PDB entry 5VZ7 | X-ray diffraction, 1.55 A resolution | chains A and D of the 4 polymer chains in the assembly

[Chain A]
Name: DNA-directed DNA/RNA polymerase mu
From: Homo sapiens
Notes: EC 2.7.7.7
UniProtKB: Q9NP87 (DPOLM_HUMAN); residue numbers follow UniProt; this construct covers 134-397, 410-494
Sequence (354 residues; each row starts with the number of its first residue; note: 12 numbers in that range are skipped by the numbering (no residue carries them; nothing is unmodelled there)):
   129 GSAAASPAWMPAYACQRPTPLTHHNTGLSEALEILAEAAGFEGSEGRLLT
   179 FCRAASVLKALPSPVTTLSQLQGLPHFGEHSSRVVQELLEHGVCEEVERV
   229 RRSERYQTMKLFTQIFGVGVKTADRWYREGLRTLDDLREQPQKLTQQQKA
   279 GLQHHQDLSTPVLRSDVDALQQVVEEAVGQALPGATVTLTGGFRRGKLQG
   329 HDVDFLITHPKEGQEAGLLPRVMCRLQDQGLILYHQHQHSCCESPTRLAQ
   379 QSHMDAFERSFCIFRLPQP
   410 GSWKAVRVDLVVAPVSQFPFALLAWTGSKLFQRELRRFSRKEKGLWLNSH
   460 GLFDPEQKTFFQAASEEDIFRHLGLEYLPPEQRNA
Unresolved in the structure: 129-137, 366-383
Construct notes: expression tag (129-133); linker (410); engineered mutation Ala433 (Gly in Q9NP87)
UniProt features mapped onto this chain:
  - region: Arg323 to Asp332 (Involved in ssDNA binding)
  - binding site (Mg(2+)): Asp330, Asp332, Asp418
Metal / ion sites: Na+: Thr241, Ile243, Val246 (shared with 1 residue of chain P); Mg2+ site 1: Asp330, Asp332, Asp418 (together with 2KH) (shared with 1 residue of chain P); Mg2+ site 2: Asp330, Asp332 (together with 2KH)
Residues lining bound ligands: 2KH (5'-O-[(S)-hydroxy{[(S)-hydroxy(phosphonooxy)phosphoryl]amino}phosphoryl]uridine): Gly319, Gly320, Arg323, Lys325, Gln327, Gly328, His329, Asp330, Asp332, Asp418, Ala433, Trp434, Thr435, Gly436, Ser437, Lys438, Gln441
What the authors report for this chain:
  - conformationally variable residues (side-chain flip): Trp434
  - mutagenesis - H329A (27-fold), W434A (23-fold), W434H (8.8-fold): decreased catalytic activity
  - mutagenesis - W434A (Kd 79.1 uM), W434H (Kd 61.1 uM): decreased binding to UTP

[Chain D]
Molecule: 4-nt DNA strand
Sequence (4 nucleotides; each row starts with the number of its first residue):
     1 GCCG

[Chain A / chain D interface]
Pairs across the interface (17; chain A residue first):
  Ala140(A) - DG4(D)  phosphate contact
  Gly174(A) - DG1(D)  hydrogen bond to the base
  Arg175(A) - DG1(D)  salt bridge to the phosphate
  Thr178(A) - DG1(D)  hydrogen bond to the base
  Thr178(A) - DC2(D)  sugar contact
  Phe179(A) - DG1(D)  sugar contact
  Leu202(A) - DC3(D)  phosphate contact
  Pro203(A) - DC3(D)  phosphate contact
  His204(A) - DC2(D)  sugar contact
  His204(A) - DC3(D)  hydrogen bond to the phosphate
  Phe205(A) - DC3(D)  phosphate contact
  Gly206(A) - DC2(D)  hydrogen bond to the phosphate
  Glu207(A) - DC2(D)  hydrogen bond to the phosphate
  His208(A) - DG1(D)  salt bridge to the phosphate
  His208(A) - DC2(D)  hydrogen bond to the phosphate
  Ser209(A) - DG1(D)  phosphate contact
  Ser209(A) - DC2(D)  hydrogen bond to the phosphate
Other interface residues (no listed pair), chain A (14 interface residues in all): Arg181

[Overview]
14 residues of chain A and 4 residues of chain D are in contact, with 7 hydrogen bonds and 2 salt bridges.
Polar pairs include Gly174(A)-DG1(D), Thr178(A)-DG1(D) and His204(A)-DC3(D). Bound to chain A: compound 2KH.
From the paper: H329A, W434A and W434H of chain A reduce catalytic activity; conformational variability at
Trp434(A).
Here chain A is DNA-directed DNA/RNA polymerase mu (Homo sapiens) and chain D is a 4-nt DNA strand. Entry 5VZ7
(Pre-catalytic ternary complex of human Polymerase Mu (G433A) mutant with incoming nonhydrolyzable UMPNPP) was
determined by X-ray diffraction together with 5TWP, 5TWQ, 5TWR, 5TWS, 5VZ8, 5VZ9 and 9 further entries from
the same study.
